8ZVX - chain A; structure by X-ray diffraction, 1.50 A resolution.

# Chain A
Protein: snFPITE-n2 A chain
Source organism: Sipunculus nudus
Chain sequence (239 residues; each row starts with the number of its first residue):
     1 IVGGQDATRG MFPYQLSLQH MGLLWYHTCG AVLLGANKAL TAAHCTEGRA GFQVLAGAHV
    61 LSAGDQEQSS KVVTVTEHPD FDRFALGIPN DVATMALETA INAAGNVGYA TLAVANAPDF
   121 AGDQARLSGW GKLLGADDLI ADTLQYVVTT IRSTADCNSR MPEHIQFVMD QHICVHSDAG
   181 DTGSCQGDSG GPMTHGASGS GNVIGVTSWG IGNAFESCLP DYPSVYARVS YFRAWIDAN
Disulfides: Cys29-Cys45, Cys157-Cys174, Cys185-Cys218
Covalently attached groups: phenylmethanesulfonic acid (PMS) linked to Ser189
Residues lining bound ligands: phenylmethanesulfonic acid (PMS): His44, Ser184, Cys185, Gln186, Gly187, Asp188, Thr207, Ser208, Trp209, Gly210, Ser217, Cys218
What the authors report for this chain:
  - binding site for phenylmethanesulfonic acid: Ser189
  - catalytic residues: His44, Asp91, Ser189
  - specificity-determining residues: Ile88, Gly183

# Summary
Covalently linked phenylmethanesulfonic acid: at Ser189. The paper reports catalytic residues His44, Asp91 and
Ser189; a binding site for phenylmethanesulfonic acid at Ser189.
Chain A is snFPITE-n2 A chain (Sipunculus nudus); the structure, Crystal structure of snFPITE-n2, was
determined by X-ray diffraction, deposited together with 8ZVS.
